8U83 - chains K1 and K5 of the 20 polymer chains in the assembly; structure by electron microscopy, 3.98 A resolution.

Chain K1 (and K5):
Molecule: BTB/POZ domain-containing protein KCTD5
From: Homo sapiens
Notes: chain K5 of this document is another copy of the same molecule, construct and numbering; everything in this record applies to it too
UniProt: Q9NXV2 (KCTD5_HUMAN); numbering as in UniProt (aligned over 1-234)
Sequence (234 residues; row label = number of the first residue in the row):
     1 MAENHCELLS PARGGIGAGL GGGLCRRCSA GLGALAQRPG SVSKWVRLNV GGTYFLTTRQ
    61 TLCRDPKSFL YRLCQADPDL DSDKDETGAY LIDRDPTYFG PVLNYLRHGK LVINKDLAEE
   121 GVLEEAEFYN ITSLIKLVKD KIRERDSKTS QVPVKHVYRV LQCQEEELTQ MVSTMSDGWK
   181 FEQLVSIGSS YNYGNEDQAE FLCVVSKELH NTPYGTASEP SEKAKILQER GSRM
Unresolved in the structure: 1-39, 234
Swiss-Prot annotation at these positions:
  - modified residue: A2 (N-acetylalanine), S10 (Phosphoserine)
What the authors report for this chain:
  - conformationally variable residues (domain motion): D146 to K155
  - mutagenesis - F128A, L161R: abolished catalytic activity (ubiquitylation activity)
  - mutagenesis - L209* (10-fold): decreased binding to Gbeta 
  - mutagenesis - L209*: decreased catalytic activity (activity)
  - mutagenesis - F128A: unchanged binding to Gbeta 
  - mutagenesis - L161R: abolished catalytic activity with Guanine nucleotide-binding protein G(I)/G(S)/G(T) subunit beta-1
  - mutagenesis - L209* (10-fold): decreased binding to Guanine nucleotide-binding protein G(I)/G(S)/G(T) subunit beta-1
  - mutagenesis - L209*: decreased catalytic activity with Guanine nucleotide-binding protein G(I)/G(S)/G(T) subunit beta-1

How chain K1 and chain K5 interact:
Contacting residue pairs (61; chain K1 residue first):
  K44(K1) with D81(K5); S82(K5)
  W45(K1) with D83(K5); K84(K5); D85(K5); L91(K5), hydrophobic
  F55(K1) with G51(K5); G52(K5)
  L56(K1) with N49(K5); G51(K5); G52(K5); Y54(K5); K84(K5); L91(K5)
  T57(K1) with L91(K5); D93(K5), hydrogen bond
  T58(K1) with D93(K5), hydrogen bond (backbone-side chain)
  T61(K1) with D93(K5), hydrogen bond
  G100(K1) with D95(K5)
  L103(K1) with D95(K5)
  N104(K1) with D95(K5), hydrogen bond; Y98(K5)
  R107(K1) with D93(K5), hydrogen bond (side chain-backbone); R94(K5); D95(K5), salt bridge
  H108(K1) with R94(K5)
  V112(K1) with Y98(K5); A118(K5), hydrophobic
  I113(K1) with A118(K5)
  N114(K1) with Y98(K5), hydrogen bond; D116(K5); A118(K5)
  K115(K1) with K115(K5); D116(K5), hydrogen bond (backbone-backbone)
  D116(K1) with D116(K5), hydrogen bond (backbone-backbone)
  L168(K1) with V160(K5), hydrophobic
  V172(K1) with Y158(K5); V160(K5), hydrophobic
  S173(K1) with Y158(K5); R159(K5)
  M175(K1) with Y158(K5), hydrophobic
  D177(K1) with V154(K5); K155(K5), hydrogen bond (side chain-backbone); T216(K5)
  G178(K1) with P153(K5); V154(K5); K155(K5)
  W179(K1) with Y158(K5)
  K180(K1) with S150(K5); Q151(K5); H156(K5); Y158(K5)
  F181(K1) with Y158(K5), hydrogen bond (backbone-side chain)
  L184(K1) with Q183(K5), hydrogen bond (backbone-side chain); V185(K5)
  Y193(K1) with S189(K5)
  F201(K1) with I187(K5), hydrophobic
  K207(K1) with P153(K5)
  E208(K1) with P153(K5)
  H210(K1) with V152(K5); P153(K5)
Also at the interface, not in a pair above, chain K1 (40 interface residues in all): R47, Y54, P101, K110, T169, Q183, S186, N195
Also at the interface, not in a pair above, chain K5 (40 interface residues in all): E86, L117, G121, E124, S186, G188, V204, N211

Overview:
The chain K1/chain K5 interface involves 40 residues from each chain, with 11 hydrogen bonds and 1 salt
bridge. Among the polar pairs are R107(K1)-D95(K5), T57(K1)-D93(K5) and T58(K1)-D93(K5). From the paper: F128A
and L161R of chain K1 abolish catalytic activity (ubiquitylation activity); conformational variability at
D146(K1).
Chain K1 and chain K5 are both BTB/POZ domain-containing protein KCTD5 (Homo sapiens); the structure,
KCTD5/Cullin3/Gbeta1gamma2 Complex: State C From Composite RELION Multi-body Refinement Map, was determined by
electron microscopy (same publication as 8U7Z, 8U80, 8U81, 8U82 and 8U84).
